Entry 4EY7 (X-ray diffraction, 2.35 A resolution); this record covers chains A and B.

# Chain A (and B)
Protein: Acetylcholinesterase
From: Homo sapiens
Notes: EC 3.1.1.7; chain B of this document is another copy of the same molecule, construct and numbering; everything in this record applies to it too
UniProt: P22303 (ACES_HUMAN); residues 2-543 here correspond to UniProt positions 33-574 (UniProt number = residue number + 31)
Sequence (542 residues; row label = number of the first residue in the row):
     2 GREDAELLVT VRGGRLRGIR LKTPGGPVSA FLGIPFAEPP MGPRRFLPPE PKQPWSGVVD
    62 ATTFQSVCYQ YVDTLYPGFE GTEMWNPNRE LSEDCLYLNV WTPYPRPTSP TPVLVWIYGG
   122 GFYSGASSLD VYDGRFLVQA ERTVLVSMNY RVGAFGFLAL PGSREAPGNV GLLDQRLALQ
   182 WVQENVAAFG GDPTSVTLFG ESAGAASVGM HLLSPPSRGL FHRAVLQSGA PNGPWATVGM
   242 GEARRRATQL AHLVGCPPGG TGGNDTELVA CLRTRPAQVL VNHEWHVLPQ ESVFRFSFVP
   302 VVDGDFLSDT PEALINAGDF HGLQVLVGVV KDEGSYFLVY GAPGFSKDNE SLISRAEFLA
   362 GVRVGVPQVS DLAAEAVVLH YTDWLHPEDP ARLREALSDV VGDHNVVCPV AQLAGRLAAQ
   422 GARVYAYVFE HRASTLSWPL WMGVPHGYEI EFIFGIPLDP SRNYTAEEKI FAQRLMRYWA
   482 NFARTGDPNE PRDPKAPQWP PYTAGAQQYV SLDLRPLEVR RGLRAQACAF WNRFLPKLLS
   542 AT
Disordered / not traced: 2-3, 259-264, 495-497, 543 (chain B: 2-3, 260-261, 493-494, 543)
Disulfide bonds: Cys69-Cys96, Cys257-Cys272, Cys409-Cys529
Glycans and other covalent adducts: glycan linked to Asn350
Small-molecule neighbours: Donepezil (E20; 1-benzyl-4-[(5,6-dimethoxy-1-indanon-2-yl)methyl]piperidine): Tyr72, Asp74, Trp86, Gly120, Gly121, Tyr124, Glu202, Ser203, Trp286, Ser293, Val294, Phe295, Arg296, Phe297, Tyr337, Phe338, Tyr341, His447, Gly448
Curated features (UniProtKB/Swiss-Prot):
  - active site: Ser203 (Acyl-ester intermediate), Glu334 (Charge relay system), His447 (Charge relay system)
  - binding site (galanthamine): Trp86, Glu202, Ser203, Tyr337
  - binding site (huperzine A): Trp86, Tyr133, Tyr337
  - binding site (huprine W): Gly122, Ser203, Trp439, His447
  - glycosylation (N-linked (GlcNAc...) asparagine): Asn265, Asn350, Asn464

# How chain A and chain B interact
Contacting residue pairs (41):
  Leu373(A) with Phe535(B); Lys538(B); Leu539(B)
  Glu376(A) with Lys538(B)
  Ala377(A) with Phe535(B), hydrophobic
  Leu380(A) with His381(B); Ala530(B); Phe531(B); Phe535(B), hydrophobic
  His381(A) with Leu380(B)
  Thr383(A) with Gln527(B), hydrogen bond (backbone-side chain)
  Asp384(A) with Gln527(B)
  Trp385(A) with Gln508(B), hydrogen bond (backbone-side chain); Gln527(B), hydrogen bond (backbone-side chain); Ala530(B); Arg534(B)
  Leu386(A) with Arg522(B), hydrogen bond (backbone-side chain); Gly523(B); Gln527(B)
  His387(A) with Arg522(B)
  Gln508(A) with Trp385(B), hydrogen bond (side chain-backbone)
  Arg522(A) with Leu386(B), hydrogen bond (side chain-backbone); His387(B)
  Gly523(A) with Leu386(B)
  Ala526(A) with Trp385(B); Leu386(B), hydrophobic
  Gln527(A) with Thr383(B); Asp384(B); Trp385(B), hydrogen bond (side chain-backbone); Leu386(B)
  Ala530(A) with Leu380(B), hydrophobic; Trp385(B)
  Phe531(A) with Leu380(B)
  Arg534(A) with Trp385(B)
  Phe535(A) with Leu373(B); Ala377(B), hydrophobic; Leu380(B), hydrophobic; Leu539(B), hydrophobic
  Lys538(A) with Leu373(B); Glu376(B)
  Leu539(A) with Leu373(B)
Also at the interface, not in a pair above, chain B (22 interface residues in all): Ala526, Ala542

# Summary
21 residues of chain A and 22 residues of chain B are in contact; the contacts include 7 hydrogen bonds. Polar
pairs include Thr383(A)-Gln527(B), Trp385(A)-Gln508(B) and Trp385(A)-Gln527(B). Ligands of chain A: Donepezil.
Both chains are Acetylcholinesterase (Homo sapiens). Entry 4EY7 (Crystal Structure of Recombinant Human
Acetylcholinesterase in Complex with Donepezil) was determined by X-ray diffraction (same publication as 4EY4,
4EY5 and 4EY6).
